Entry 7F1P (X-ray diffraction, 2.40 A resolution); this record covers chains A and C of the 4 polymer chains in the assembly.

# Chain A (and C)
Molecule: L-methionine gamma-lyase
From: Pseudomonas putida
Notes: EC 4.4.1.11, 4.4.1.2; chain C of this document is another copy of the same molecule, construct and numbering; everything in this record applies to it too
UniProtKB: P13254 (MEGL_PSEPU); numbering as in UniProt (aligned over 1-398)
Sequence (398 residues; row label = number of the first residue in the row):
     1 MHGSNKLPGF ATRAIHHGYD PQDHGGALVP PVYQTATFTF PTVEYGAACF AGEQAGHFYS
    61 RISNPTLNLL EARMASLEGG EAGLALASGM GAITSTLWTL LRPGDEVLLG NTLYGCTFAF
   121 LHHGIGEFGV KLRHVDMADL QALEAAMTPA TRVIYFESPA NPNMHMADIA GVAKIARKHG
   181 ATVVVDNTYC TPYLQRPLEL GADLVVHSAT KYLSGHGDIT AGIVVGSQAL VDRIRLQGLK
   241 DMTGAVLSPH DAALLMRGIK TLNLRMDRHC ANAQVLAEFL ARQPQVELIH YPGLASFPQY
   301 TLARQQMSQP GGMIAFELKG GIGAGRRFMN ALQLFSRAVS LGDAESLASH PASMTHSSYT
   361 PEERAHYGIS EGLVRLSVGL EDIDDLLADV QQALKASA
Disordered / not traced: 1-6 (chain C: 1-2)
Sequence notes: engineered mutation Ser349 (Gln in P13254)
Modified / non-standard residues: Lys211 ((2S)-2-amino-6-[[3-hydroxy-2-methyl-5-(phosphonooxymethyl)pyridin-4-yl]methylideneamino]hexanoic acid; LLP)
Curated features (UniProtKB/Swiss-Prot):
  - binding site (pyridoxal 5'-phosphate): Tyr59 to Arg61, Gly89, Met90, Ser208 to Thr210
  - binding site (substrate): Tyr114, Arg375
  - modified residue: Lys211 (N6-(pyridoxal phosphate)lysine)
  - mutagenesis: Arg61 (R61A/E/F: Loss of elimination activity against L-methionine), Cys116 (C116H: Drastic decrease of the catalytic efficiency of the elimination reaction with L-methionine, by 6700-fold, and increases that with L-cysteine by 7-fold, mainly due to changes in kcat ...), Lys240 (K240D/E: Marked decrease in elimination activity against both L-methionine and DL-homocysteine ...), Asp241 (D241H/R: 5 to 14-fold reduction in alpha,gamma-elimination activity against L-methionine, while no change in affinity for L-methionine)

# How chain A and chain C interact
Contacting residue pairs (32; chain A residue first):
  Pro21(A) - Thr39(C)
  Gln22(A) - Pro41(C)
  His24(A) - Tyr33(C)
  Gly25(A) - Phe38(C)
  Gly26(A) - Phe38(C)
  Gly26(A) - Thr39(C)  hydrogen bond (backbone-backbone)
  Ala27(A) - Phe38(C)  hydrophobic
  Leu28(A) - Thr35(C)
  Leu28(A) - Thr37(C)  hydrogen bond (backbone-backbone)
  Val29(A) - Gln34(C)
  Val29(A) - Thr35(C)  hydrogen bond (backbone-side chain)
  Pro31(A) - Pro31(C)  hydrophobic
  Pro31(A) - Val32(C)
  Pro31(A) - Tyr33(C)  hydrophobic
  Val32(A) - Pro31(C)
  Val32(A) - Val32(C)  hydrogen bond (backbone-backbone)
  Tyr33(A) - His24(C)
  Tyr33(A) - Ala27(C)  hydrophobic
  Tyr33(A) - Pro31(C)  hydrophobic
  Gln34(A) - Val29(C)
  Thr35(A) - Ala27(C)
  Thr35(A) - Leu28(C)  hydrogen bond (side chain-backbone)
  Thr35(A) - Val29(C)  hydrogen bond (side chain-backbone)
  Thr37(A) - Leu28(C)  hydrogen bond (backbone-backbone)
  Phe38(A) - Gly25(C)
  Phe38(A) - Gly26(C)
  Phe38(A) - Ala27(C)
  Thr39(A) - Pro21(C)
  Thr39(A) - Gly26(C)  hydrogen bond (backbone-backbone)
  Thr39(A) - Leu28(C)
  Pro41(A) - Gln22(C)
  His57(A) - Gly25(C)  hydrogen bond (side chain-backbone)
Other interface residues (no listed pair), chain C (18 interface residues in all): His57

# Overview
Chain A and chain C each contribute 18 residues to their interface, with 9 hydrogen bonds. Among the polar
pairs are Val29(A)-Thr35(C), Thr35(A)-Leu28(C) and His57(A)-Gly25(C). From UniProt: 8 pyridoxal
5'-phosphate-binding residues, substrate-binding residues Tyr114(A) and Arg375(A) and 4 mutagenesis sites on
chain A.
Chain A and chain C are both L-methionine gamma-lyase (Pseudomonas putida); the structure, Crystal structure
of Pseudomonas putida methionine gamma-lyase Q349S mutant ligand-free form, was determined by X-ray
diffraction together with 7F1U and 7F1V from the same study.
